7FOP - chains A and B; structure by X-ray diffraction, 1.66 A resolution.

# Chain A
Protein: Pre-mRNA-splicing factor 8
Organism: Saccharomyces cerevisiae S288C
UniProt: P33334 (PRP8_YEAST); residue numbers follow UniProt; this construct covers 1836-2090
Sequence (258 residues; each row starts with the number of its first residue):
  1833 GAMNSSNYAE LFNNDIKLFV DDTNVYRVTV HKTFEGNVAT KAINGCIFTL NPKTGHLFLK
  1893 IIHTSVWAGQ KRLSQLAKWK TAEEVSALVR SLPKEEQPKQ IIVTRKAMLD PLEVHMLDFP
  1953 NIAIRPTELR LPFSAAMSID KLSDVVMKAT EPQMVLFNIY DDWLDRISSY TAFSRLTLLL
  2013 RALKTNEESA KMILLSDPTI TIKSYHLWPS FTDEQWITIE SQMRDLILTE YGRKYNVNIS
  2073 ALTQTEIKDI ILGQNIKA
Unresolved in the structure: 2070-2090
Construct notes: expression tag (1833-1835)
Curated features (UniProtKB/Swiss-Prot):
  - mutagenesis: Asp1853 (D1853A: Alters protein folding. Severely impaired growth. Strongly reduced growth at 35 degrees Celsius; when associated with A-1854; D1853N: Reduced growth at 30 degrees Celsius ...), Asp1854 (D1854A: Reduced growth at 30 degrees Celsius. Strongly reduced growth at 16 degrees Celsius. Strongly reduced growth at 35 degrees Celsius; when associated with A-1853 ...), Thr1855 (T1855A: Reduced growth at 30 degrees Celsius. Strongly reduced growth at 16 degrees Celsius), Thr1936 (T1936A: Reduced growth at 30 degrees Celsius. Strongly reduced growth at 16 degrees Celsius), Arg1937 (R1937K: Severely impaired growth. Reduced growth at 30 degrees Celsius. Strongly reduced growth at 16 degrees Celsius)

# Chain B
Protein: A1 cistron-splicing factor AAR2
Organism: Saccharomyces cerevisiae S288C
UniProt: P32357 (AAR2_YEAST); aligned to UniProt positions 1-317 over residues 1-317
Sequence (308 residues; each row starts with the number of its first residue; note: 13 numbers in that range are skipped by the numbering (no residue carries them; nothing is unmodelled there); numbers below 1 keep their minus sign (Gly-3 is residue -3)):
    -3 GAMAMNTVPF TSAPIEVTIG IDQYSFNVKE NQPFHGIKDI PIGHVHVIHF QHADNSSMRY
    57 GYWFDCRMGN FYIQYDPKDG LYKMMEERDG AKFENIVHNF KERQMMVSYP KIDEDDTWYN
   117 LTEFVQMDKI RKIVRKDENQ FSYVDSSMTT VQENEL
   166 SSSSSDPAHS LNYTVINFKS REAIRPGHEM EDFLDKSYYL NTVMLQGIFK NSSNYFGELQ
   226 FAFLNAMFFG NYGSSLQWHA MIELICSSAT VPKHMLDKLD EILYYQIKTL PEQYSDILLN
   286 ERVWNICLYS SFQKNSLHNT EKIMENKYPE LL
Unresolved in the structure: -3 to 0, 166-169
Construct notes: expression tag (-3 to 0); conflict Ser166 (Leu153 in P32357), Ser167 (Lys154 in P32357), Ser170 (Asp in P32357)
Residues lining bound ligands: W4H (N-[(1S)-1-cyanopropyl]benzamide): Arg55, Ser142, Met232, Phe233, Phe234, Gly235, Pro276, Tyr279, Ile282, Leu283
Curated features (UniProtKB/Swiss-Prot):
  - region: Leu261 to Ile282 (Leucine-zipper)
  - modified residue: Ser253 (Phosphoserine), Thr274 (Phosphothreonine)

# Chain A / chain B interface
Contacting residue pairs - 17 pairs, chain A then chain B:
  Gln1907(A) - Met195(B)
  Gln1907(A) - Leu199(B)
  Leu1908(A) - Met195(B)  hydrophobic
  Trp1911(A) - Glu194(B)
  Trp1911(A) - Met195(B)
  Trp1911(A) - Phe198(B)  hydrophobic
  Asp1942(A) - Lys184(B)  salt bridge
  Glu1945(A) - Lys184(B)  salt bridge
  Val1946(A) - Ile189(B)  hydrophobic
  Val1946(A) - Glu194(B)
  Val1946(A) - Phe198(B)  hydrophobic
  His1947(A) - Glu194(B)
  Leu1949(A) - Lys184(B)
  Leu1949(A) - Ser185(B)
  Leu1949(A) - Arg186(B)
  Leu1949(A) - Ile189(B)  hydrophobic
  Asp1950(A) - Arg186(B)  salt bridge

# Summary
The interface between chain A and chain B involves 9 residues on one side and 8 on the other, with 3 salt
bridges. Polar contacts include Asp1942(A)-Lys184(B), Glu1945(A)-Lys184(B) and Asp1950(A)-Arg186(B). Bound to
chain B: compound W4H. From UniProt: 5 mutagenesis sites on chain A.
Chain A is Pre-mRNA-splicing factor 8 and chain B is A1 cistron-splicing factor AAR2, both from Saccharomyces
cerevisiae S288C; the structure, PanDDA analysis group deposition -- Aar2/RNaseH in complex with fragment
P08C08 from the F2X-Universal Library, was determined by X-ray diffraction, deposited together with 5ST0,
5ST1, 5ST2, 5ST3, 5ST4, 5ST5 and 248 further entries.
